PDB entry 2D4L | X-ray diffraction, 1.70 A resolution | chain A

Chain A:
Molecule: DU
Organism: Mason-Pfizer monkey virus
Notes: EC 3.6.1.23
UniProtKB: P07570 (VPRT_MPMV); residues 83-234 here correspond to UniProt positions 11-162 (UniProt number = residue number - 72)
Amino-acid sequence (152 residues; each row starts with the number of its first residue):
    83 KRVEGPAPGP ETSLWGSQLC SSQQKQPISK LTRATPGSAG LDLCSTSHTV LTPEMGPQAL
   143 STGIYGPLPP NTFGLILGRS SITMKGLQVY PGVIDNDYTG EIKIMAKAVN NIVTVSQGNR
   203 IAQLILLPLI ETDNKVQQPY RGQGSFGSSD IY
Disordered / not traced: 83-105, 220-234
Construct notes: engineered mutation Lys83 (Asn in P07570)
Modified residues: Cys126 (s-hydroxycysteine; CSO)

In short:
Chain A is DU (Mason-Pfizer monkey virus); the structure, Crystal structure of truncated in C-terminal M-PMV
dUTPase, was determined by X-ray diffraction (same publication as 2D4M and 2D4N).
